Entry 5KU6 (X-ray diffraction, 1.80 A resolution); this record covers chain A.

[Chain A]
Name: Carbonic anhydrase 4
Organism: Homo sapiens
Notes: EC 4.2.1.1
Reference sequence: P22748 (CAH4_HUMAN); the construct lacks a stretch of the UniProt sequence and is renumbered around it, so the offset changes along the chain: 1-11 = UniProt 19-29; 12-16 = UniProt 38-42; 20-50 = UniProt 43-73; 51-72 = UniProt 75-96; 6 more segments
Chain sequence (266 residues; row label = number of the first residue in the row; note: 8 numbers in that range are skipped by the numbering (no residue carries them; nothing is unmodelled there); a row labelled like 11A-11H holds insertion residues (11A, then the next letters in order)):
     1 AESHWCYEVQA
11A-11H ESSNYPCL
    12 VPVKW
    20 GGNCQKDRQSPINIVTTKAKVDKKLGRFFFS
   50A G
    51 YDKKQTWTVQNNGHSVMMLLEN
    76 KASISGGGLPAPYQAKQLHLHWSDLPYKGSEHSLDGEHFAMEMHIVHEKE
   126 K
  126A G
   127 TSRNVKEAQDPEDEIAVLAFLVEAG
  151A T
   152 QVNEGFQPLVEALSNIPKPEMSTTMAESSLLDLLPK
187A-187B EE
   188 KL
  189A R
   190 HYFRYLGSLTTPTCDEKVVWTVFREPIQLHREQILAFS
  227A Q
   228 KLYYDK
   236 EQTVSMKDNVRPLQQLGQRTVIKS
Unresolved in the structure: 129-135
Disulfide bonds: Cys6-Cys11G, Cys23-Cys203
Ion coordination: Zn2+: His94, His96, His119 (together with Methazolamide)
Ligand contacts: Methazolamide (MZM; N-(3-methyl-5-sulfamoyl-1,3,4-thiadiazol-2(3H)-ylidene)acetamide): Gln92, His94, His96, Glu106, His119, Val121, Val143, Ser197, Leu198, Thr199, Thr200, Pro201, Trp209

[Summary]
Chain A binds Methazolamide. The Zn2+ site is built by His94, His96 and His119.
Chain A is Carbonic anhydrase 4 (Homo sapiens); the structure, Crystal structure for the complex of human
carbonic anhydrase IV and methazolamide, was determined by X-ray diffraction (same publication as 5JN8, 5JN9,
5JNA, 5JNC and 5IPZ).
